1PIV - chains 2 and 4 of the 5 polymer chains in the assembly; structure by X-ray diffraction, 2.90 A resolution.

Chain 2:
Molecule: Poliovirus type 3 (subunit VP2)
From: Poliovirus type 3 (strains P3/LEON/37 AND P3/LEON 12A[1]B)
Reference sequence: P03302 (POLG_POL3L); residues 1-271 here correspond to UniProt positions 69-339 (UniProt number = residue number + 68)
Chain sequence (271 residues; each row starts with the number of its first residue):
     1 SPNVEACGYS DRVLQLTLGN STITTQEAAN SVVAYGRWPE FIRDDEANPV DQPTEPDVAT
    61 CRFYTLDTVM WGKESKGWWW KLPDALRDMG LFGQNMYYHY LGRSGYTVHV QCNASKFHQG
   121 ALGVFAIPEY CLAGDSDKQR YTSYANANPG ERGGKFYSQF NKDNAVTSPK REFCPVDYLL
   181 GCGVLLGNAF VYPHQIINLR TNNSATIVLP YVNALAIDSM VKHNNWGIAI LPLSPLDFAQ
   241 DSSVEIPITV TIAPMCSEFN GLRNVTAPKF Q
Disordered / not traced: 1-5

Chain 4:
Molecule: Poliovirus type 3 (subunit VP4)
From: Poliovirus type 3 (strains P3/LEON/37 AND P3/LEON 12A[1]B)
Reference sequence: P03302 (POLG_POL3L); residues 2-69 here correspond to UniProt positions 1-68 (UniProt number = residue number - 1)
Chain sequence (68 residues; numbered 2 to 69; the number before each row is that of its first residue):
     2 GAQVSSQKVG AHENSNRAYG GSTINYTTIN YYKDSASNAA SKQDYSQDPS KFTEPLKDVL
    62 IKTAPALN
Disordered / not traced: 17-22

How chain 2 and chain 4 interact:
Residue-residue contacts (21; chain 2 residue first):
  Ser10(2) - Asn69(4)  hydrogen bond (side chain-backbone)
  Asp11(2) - Asp59(4)
  Asp11(2) - Leu61(4)
  Asp11(2) - Ala67(4)
  Asp11(2) - Asn69(4)  hydrogen bond (backbone-backbone)
  Arg12(2) - Leu68(4)
  Arg12(2) - Asn69(4)
  Ala28(2) - Leu68(4)
  Ala29(2) - Leu68(4)  hydrophobic
  Asn30(2) - Leu57(4)
  Asn30(2) - Lys58(4)
  Asn30(2) - Asp59(4)  hydrogen bond (side chain-backbone)
  Ser31(2) - Leu57(4)
  Ser31(2) - Lys58(4)  hydrogen bond (backbone-backbone)
  Val32(2) - Pro56(4)
  Val32(2) - Leu57(4)  hydrophobic
  Val33(2) - Pro56(4)  hydrogen bond (backbone-backbone)
  Tyr35(2) - Lys52(4)
  Tyr35(2) - Phe53(4)  hydrophobic
  Trp38(2) - Lys58(4)
  Thr201(2) - Leu68(4)
Other interface residues (no listed pair), chain 2 (13 interface residues in all): Gly36

Summary:
13 residues of chain 2 face 10 of chain 4 across their interface, with 5 hydrogen bonds. Polar pairs include
Ser10(2)-Asn69(4), Asp11(2)-Asn69(4) and Asn30(2)-Asp59(4).
Chain 2 is Poliovirus type 3 (subunit VP2) and chain 4 is Poliovirus type 3 (subunit VP4), both from
Poliovirus type 3 (strains P3/LEON/37 AND P3/LEON 12A[1]B); the structure, Binding of the antiviral drug
WIN51711 to the sabin strain of type 3 poliovirus: structural comparison ..., was determined by X-ray
diffraction.
